3MQY - chains B and D of the 6 polymer chains in the assembly; structure by X-ray diffraction, 2.00 A resolution.

# Chain B
Protein: SgraIR restriction enzyme
From: Streptomyces griseus
Notes: EC 3.1.21.4
UniProtKB: Q9F6L0 (Q9F6L0_STRGR); residues 2-339 here = UniProt positions 2-339
Amino-acid sequence (338 residues; numbered 2 to 339; the number before each row is that of its first residue):
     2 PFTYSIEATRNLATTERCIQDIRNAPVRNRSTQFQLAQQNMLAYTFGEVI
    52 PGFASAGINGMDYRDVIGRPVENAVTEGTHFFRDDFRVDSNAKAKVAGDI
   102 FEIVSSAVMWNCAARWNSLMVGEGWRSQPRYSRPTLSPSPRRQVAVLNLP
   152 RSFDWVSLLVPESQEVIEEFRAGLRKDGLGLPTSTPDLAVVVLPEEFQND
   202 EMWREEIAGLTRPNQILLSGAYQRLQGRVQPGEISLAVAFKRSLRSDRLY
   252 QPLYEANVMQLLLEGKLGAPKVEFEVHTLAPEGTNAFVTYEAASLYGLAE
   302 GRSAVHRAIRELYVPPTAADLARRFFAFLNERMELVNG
Sequence notes: engineered mutation Asp63 (Asn in Q9F6L0)
Bound ions: Mg2+ site 1: Glu103, Asn149, Leu150, Asp188; Mg2+ site 2: Asp188, Phe241 (shared with DC8(D) of chain D); Mg2+ site 3: Asp188 (shared with DC8(D) of chain D)
From the paper describing this entry:
  - specificity-determining residues: Lys96 (citing earlier work)

# Chain D
Molecule: 11-nt DNA strand
Notes: fragment: cleaved primary site dna, 3-prime fragment
Sequence (11 nucleotides; each row starts with the number of its first residue):
     8 CCGGTGGACTC
Bound ions: Mg2+ site 1: DC8 (shared with Asp188(B), Phe241(B) of chain B)

# Interface between chain B and chain D
Residue-residue contacts (19):
  Ser91(B) - DG11(D)  sugar contact
  Ala95(B) - DC9(D)  sugar contact
  Ala95(B) - DG10(D)  sugar contact
  Lys96(B) - DC8(D)  base contact
  Gly99(B) - DC8(D)  phosphate contact
  Gly99(B) - DC9(D)  phosphate contact
  Asp100(B) - DC8(D)  sugar contact
  Glu103(B) - DC8(D)  phosphate contact
  Arg152(B) - DC8(D)  hydrogen bond to the sugar
  Asp188(B) - DC8(D)  phosphate contact
  Lys242(B) - DC9(D)  phosphate contact
  Arg243(B) - DC9(D)  hydrogen bond to the phosphate
  Arg243(B) - DG10(D)  salt bridge to the phosphate
  Ser244(B) - DC9(D)  sugar contact
  Ser244(B) - DG10(D)  hydrogen bond to the phosphate
  Arg246(B) - DG10(D)  base contact
  Arg246(B) - DG11(D)  hydrogen bond to the base
  Arg249(B) - DC9(D)  sugar contact
  Arg249(B) - DG10(D)  hydrogen bond to the base
Also at the interface, not in a pair above, chain B (15 interface residues in all): Ala98, Phe241
Also at the interface, not in a pair above, chain D (5 interface residues in all): DT12

# Overview
15 residues of chain B and 5 residues of chain D are in contact; the contacts include 5 hydrogen bonds and 1
salt bridge. Among the polar pairs are Arg246(B)-DG11(D), Arg249(B)-DG10(D) and Arg152(B)-DC8(D). Asp188(B),
Phe241(B) and DC8(D) coordinate Mg2+ site 1. The paper reports the specificity determinant Lys96(B).
Here chain B is SgraIR restriction enzyme (Streptomyces griseus) and chain D is an 11-nt DNA strand. Entry
3MQY (SgrAI with cleaved DNA and Magnesium bound) was determined by X-ray diffraction together with 3N78 and
3N7B from the same study.
